Entry 5YEZ (X-ray diffraction, 2.60 A resolution); this record covers chains A and B.

== Chain A (and B) ==
Name: Cell density-dependent motility repressor
From: Salmonella typhimurium
Notes: chain B of this document is another copy of the same molecule, construct and numbering; everything in this record applies to it too
Reference sequence: A0A0J5DK07 (A0A0J5DK07_SALTM); residues 97-302 here = UniProt positions 97-302
Amino-acid sequence (209 residues; each row starts with the number of its first residue):
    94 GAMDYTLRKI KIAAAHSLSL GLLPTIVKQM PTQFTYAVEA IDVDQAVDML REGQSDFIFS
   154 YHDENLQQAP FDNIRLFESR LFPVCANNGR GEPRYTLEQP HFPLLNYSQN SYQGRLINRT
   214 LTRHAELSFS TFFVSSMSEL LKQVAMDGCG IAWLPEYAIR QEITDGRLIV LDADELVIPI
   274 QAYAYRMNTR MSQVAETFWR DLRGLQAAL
Disordered / not traced: 94-97, 183-185, 301-302 (chain B: 94-99, 161-162)
Sequence notes: expression tag (94-96); engineered mutation Gln206 (Met in A0A0J5DK07)

== Chain A / chain B interface ==
Pairs across the interface (52):
  Ser112(A) with Met230(B); Leu233(B)
  Leu113(A) with Met230(B), hydrophobic; Glu232(B); Leu233(B), hydrophobic; Gln236(B), hydrogen bond (backbone-side chain)
  Pro117(A) with Leu233(B), hydrophobic; Asp240(B)
  Val120(A) with Phe225(B), hydrophobic; Phe226(B), hydrophobic; Cys242(B), hydrophobic
  Lys121(A) with Asp240(B); Cys242(B)
  Thr125(A) with Phe225(B)
  Phe127(A) with Phe225(B)
  Thr128(A) with Thr224(B), hydrogen bond (side chain-backbone); Phe225(B)
  Tyr129(A) with Phe225(B), hydrogen bond (backbone-backbone); Phe226(B); Val227(B), hydrogen bond (backbone-backbone)
  Ala130(A) with Val227(B)
  Val131(A) with Phe226(B), hydrophobic; Val227(B), hydrogen bond (backbone-backbone); Ser228(B), hydrogen bond (backbone-side chain); Leu233(B), hydrophobic
  Ala133(A) with Met230(B), hydrophobic
  Thr224(A) with Thr128(B)
  Phe225(A) with Phe127(B); Thr128(B); Tyr129(B), hydrogen bond (backbone-backbone)
  Phe226(A) with Tyr129(B), hydrophobic; Val131(B), hydrophobic
  Val227(A) with Tyr129(B), hydrogen bond (backbone-backbone); Ala130(B); Val131(B), hydrogen bond (backbone-backbone)
  Ser228(A) with Val131(B), hydrogen bond (side chain-backbone)
  Met230(A) with Ser112(B), hydrogen bond; Val131(B), hydrophobic; Glu132(B); Ala133(B)
  Glu232(A) with Leu113(B); Glu232(B)
  Leu233(A) with Ser112(B); Leu113(B), hydrophobic; Leu116(B), hydrophobic; Pro117(B); Val131(B), hydrophobic
  Gln236(A) with Leu113(B); Pro117(B)
  Asp240(A) with Pro117(B); Lys121(B)
  Cys242(A) with Val120(B), hydrophobic
Also at the interface, not in a pair above, chain A (27 interface residues in all): His109, Glu132, Ser229, Val237
Also at the interface, not in a pair above, chain B (26 interface residues in all): Ser229, Val237

== In short ==
27 residues of chain A face 26 of chain B across their interface, with 11 hydrogen bonds. Among the polar
pairs are Leu113(A)-Gln236(B), Thr128(A)-Thr224(B) and Val131(A)-Ser228(B).
Both chains are Cell density-dependent motility repressor (Salmonella typhimurium). Entry 5YEZ (Regulatory
domain of HypT M206Q mutant from Salmonella typhimurium) was determined by X-ray diffraction together with
5YDO, 5YDV, 5YDW and 5YER from the same study.
